8T4B - chains D and I of the 18 polymer chains in the assembly; structure by electron microscopy, 3.50 A resolution.

== Chain D ==
Name: RM20A3 light chain Fv
From: Macaca mulatta
Amino-acid sequence (128 residues; row label = number of the first residue in the row; note: 1 number in that range is skipped by the numbering (no residue carries it; nothing is unmodelled there); a row labelled like 27A-27C holds insertion residues (27A, then the next letters in order)):
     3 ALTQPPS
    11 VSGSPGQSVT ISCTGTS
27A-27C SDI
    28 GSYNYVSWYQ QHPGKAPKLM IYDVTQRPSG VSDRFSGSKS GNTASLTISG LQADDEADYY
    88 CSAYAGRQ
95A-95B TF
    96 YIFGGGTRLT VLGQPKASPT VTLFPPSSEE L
Disordered / not traced: 105-126
Disulfides: Cys23-Cys88

== Chain I ==
Name: MD65 N332-GT5 SOSIP gp41
From: Human immunodeficiency virus 1
Amino-acid sequence (153 residues; each row starts with the number of its first residue):
   512 AAGIGASSDG FLGAAGSTMG AASMTLTVQA RNLLSGIVQQ QSNLLRAPEP QQHLLKDTHW
   572 GIKQLQARVL AVEHYLRDQQ LLGIWGCSGK LICCTNVPWN SSWSNRNLSE IWDNMTWLQW
   632 DKEISNYTQI IYGLLEESQN QQEKNEQDLL ALD
Disordered / not traced: 512-519, 547-571
Disulfides: Cys598-Cys604
Glycans and other covalent adducts: N-acetylglucosamine (NAG) linked to Asn611
Ligand contacts: N-acetylglucosamine (NAG; 2-acetamido-2-deoxy-beta-D-glucopyranose): Gly524, Gly527, Ser528

== How chain D and chain I interact ==
Contacting residue pairs (7; chain D residue first):
  Tyr30(D) with Asp664(I), hydrogen bond (side chain-backbone)
  Tyr32(D) with Asp664(I), hydrogen bond
  Tyr91(D) with Leu663(I), hydrogen bond (side chain-backbone)
  Arg94(D) with Leu661(I), hydrogen bond (side chain-backbone); Leu663(I), hydrogen bond (side chain-backbone); Asp664(I)
  Phe95B(D) with Leu663(I), hydrophobic
Also at the interface, not in a pair above, chain I (4 interface residues in all): Leu660

== Overview ==
5 residues of chain D and 4 residues of chain I are in contact, with 5 hydrogen bonds. Polar pairs include
Tyr30(D)-Asp664(I), Tyr32(D)-Asp664(I) and Tyr91(D)-Leu663(I). Chain I binds N-acetylglucosamine. Covalently
linked N-acetylglucosamine: at Asn611(I).
Chain D is RM20A3 light chain Fv (Macaca mulatta) and chain I is MD65 N332-GT5 SOSIP gp41 (Human
immunodeficiency virus 1); the structure, MD65 N332-GT5 SOSIP in complex with RM_N332_32 Fab and RM20A3, was
determined by electron microscopy together with 8T49, 8T4D, 8T4K and 8T4L from the same study.
